PDB entry 5U4J | electron microscopy, 3.70 A resolution | chains a and e of the 10 polymer chains in the assembly

[Chain a]
Molecule: 16S rRNA
Source organism: Escherichia coli
Sequence (1533 nucleotides; each row starts with the number of its first residue):
     2 AAUUGAAGAG UUUGAUCAUG GCUCAGAUUG AACGCUGGCG GCAGGCCUAA CACAUGCAAG
    62 UCGAACGGUA ACAGGAAGAA GCUUGCUUCU UUGCUGACGA GUGGCGGACG GGUGAGUAAU
   122 GUCUGGGAAA CUGCCUGAUG GAGGGGGAUA ACUACUGGAA ACGGUAGCUA AUACCGCAUA
   182 ACGUCGCAAG ACCAAAGAGG GGGACCUUCG GGCCUCUUGC CAUCGGAUGU GCCCAGAUGG
   242 GAUUAGCUAG UAGGUGGGGU AACGGCUCAC CUAGGCGACG AUCCCUAGCU GGUCUGAGAG
   302 GAUGACCAGC CACACUGGAA CUGAGACACG GUCCAGACUC CUACGGGAGG CAGCAGUGGG
   362 GAAUAUUGCA CAAUGGGCGC AAGCCUGAUG CAGCCAUGCC GCGUGUAUGA AGAAGGCCUU
   422 CGGGUUGUAA AGUACUUUCA GCGGGGAGGA AGGGAGUAAA GUUAAUACCU UUGCUCAUUG
   482 ACGUUACCCG CAGAAGAAGC ACCGGCUAAC UCCGUGCCAG CAGCCXCGGU AAUACGGAGG
   542 GUGCAAGCGU UAAUCGGAAU UACUGGGCGU AAAGCGCACG CAGGCGGUUU GUUAAGUCAG
   602 AUGUGAAAUC CCCGGGCUCA ACCUGGGAAC UGCAUCUGAU ACUGGCAAGC UUGAGUCUCG
   662 UAGAGGGGGG UAGAAUUCCA GGUGUAGCGG UGAAAUGCGU AGAGAUCUGG AGGAAUACCG
   722 GUGGCGAAGG CGGCCCCCUG GACGAAGACU GACGCUCAGG UGCGAAAGCG UGGGGAGCAA
   782 ACAGGAUUAG AUACCCUGGU AGUCCACGCC GUAAACGAUG UCGACUUGGA GGUUGUGCCC
   842 UUGAGGCGUG GCUUCCGGAG CUAACGCGUU AAGUCGACCG CCUGGGGAGU ACGGCCGCAA
   902 GGUUAAAACU CAAAUGAAUU GACGGGGGCC CGCACAAGCG GUGGAGCAUG UGGUUUAAUU
   962 CGAUGXAACG CGAAGAACCU UACCUGGUCU UGACAUCCAC GGAAGUUUUC AGAGAUGAGA
  1022 AUGUGCCUUC GGGAACCGUG AGACAGGUGC UGCAUGGCUG UCGUCAGCUC GUGUUGUGAA
  1082 AUGUUGGGUU AAGUCCCGCA ACGAGCGCAA CCCUUAUCCU UUGUUGCCAG CGGUCCGGCC
  1142 GGGAACUCAA AGGAGACUGC CAGUGAUAAA CUGGAGGAAG GUGGGGAUGA CGUCAAGUCA
  1202 UCAUGGCCCU UACGACCAGG GCUACACACG UGCUACAAUG GCGCAUACAA AGAGAAGCGA
  1262 CCUCGCGAGA GCAAGCGGAC CUCAUAAAGU GCGUCGUAGU CCGGAUUGGA GUCUGCAACU
  1322 CGACUCCAUG AAGUCGGAAU CGCUAGUAAU CGUGGAUCAG AAUGCCACGG UGAAUACGUU
  1382 CCCGGGCCUU GUACACACCG CCCGUXACAC CAUGGGAGUG GGUUGCAAAA GAAGUAGGUA
  1442 GCUUAACCUU CGGGAGGGCG CUUACCACUU UGUGAUUCAU GACUGGGGUG AAGUCGUAAC
  1502 AAGGUAACCG UAGGGGAACC UGCGGUUGGA UCA
Unresolved in the structure: 2-5, 38-501, 576-879, 934-1052, 1087-1189, 1201-1379, 1424-1476
Modified residues: PSU (pseudouridine-5'-monophosphate) at position 516, G7M (N7-methyl-guanosine-5'-monophosphate) at position 527, 2MG (2N-methylguanosine-5'-monophosphate) at position 966, 5MC (5-methylcytidine-5'-monophosphate) at position 967, 2MG (2N-methylguanosine-5'-monophosphate) at position 1207, 4OC (4n,o2'-methylcytidine-5'-monophosphate) at position 1402, 5MC (5-methylcytidine-5'-monophosphate) at position 1407, UR3 (3-methyluridine-5'-monophoshate) at position 1498, 2MG (2N-methylguanosine-5'-monophosphate) at position 1516, MA6 (6N-dimethyladenosine-5'-monophoshate) at position 1518, MA6 (6N-dimethyladenosine-5'-monophoshate) at position 1519

[Chain e]
Protein: 30S ribosomal protein S5
Source organism: Escherichia coli
UniProt: P0A7W1 (RS5_ECOLI); residue numbers follow UniProt; this construct covers 1-167
Chain sequence (167 residues; row label = number of the first residue in the row):
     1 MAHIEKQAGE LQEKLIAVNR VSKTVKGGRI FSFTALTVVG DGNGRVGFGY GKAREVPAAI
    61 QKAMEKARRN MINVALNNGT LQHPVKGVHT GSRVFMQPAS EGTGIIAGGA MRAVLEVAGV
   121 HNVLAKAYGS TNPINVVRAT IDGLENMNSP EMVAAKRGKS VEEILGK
Unresolved in the structure: 1-9, 146-167
UniProt features mapped onto this chain:
  - modified residue: Ala-2 (N-acetylalanine)
  - natural variant: Arg-20 (R20L: In strain: SPCR9), Val-21 (V21E: In strain: SPCR7), Ser-22 (S22P: In strain: SPCR13 and SPCR15), Gly-104 (G104R: In strain: N-660), Arg-112 (R112G: In strain: NEA-314; R112L: In strain: N-421 and D-1023; R112S: In strain: NEA-319), Glu-151 (E151S: In strain: B), Glu-162 to Lys-167 (sequence variant, change not given here; In strain: 0-1)
  - mutagenesis: Arg-20 to Arg-29 (No effect on mRNA unwinding ability of the ribosome)

[How chain a and chain e interact]
Pairs across the interface (83):
  G6(a) / Ala-99(e)  base contact
  G6(a) / Ser-100(e)  hydrogen bond to the base
  G6(a) / Thr-103(e)  base contact
  G6(a) / Leu-124(e)  base contact
  A7(a) / Phe-95(e)  base contact
  A7(a) / Gln-97(e)  hydrogen bond to the base
  A7(a) / Ile-106(e)  sugar contact
  A7(a) / Leu-124(e)  base contact
  A7(a) / Ala-125(e)  sugar contact
  A7(a) / Lys-126(e)  sugar contact
  A7(a) / Tyr-128(e)  base contact
  A8(a) / Ile-106(e)  sugar contact
  A8(a) / Ala-107(e)  sugar contact
  A8(a) / Gly-108(e)  sugar contact
  A8(a) / Arg-112(e)  hydrogen bond to the base
  A8(a) / Ala-125(e)  sugar contact
  A8(a) / Lys-126(e)  salt bridge to the phosphate
  G9(a) / Met-111(e)  phosphate contact
  G9(a) / Lys-126(e)  phosphate contact
  G9(a) / Ala-127(e)  hydrogen bond to the phosphate
  A10(a) / Thr-131(e)  hydrogen bond to the phosphate
  G15(a) / Ser-22(e)  hydrogen bond to the base
  G15(a) / Thr-24(e)  hydrogen bond to the base
  G15(a) / Arg-29(e)  hydrogen bond to the sugar
  A16(a) / Arg-20(e)  phosphate contact
  A16(a) / Val-21(e)  sugar contact
  A16(a) / Ser-22(e)  hydrogen bond to the sugar
  U17(a) / Asn-19(e)  hydrogen bond to the phosphate
  U17(a) / Val-21(e)  sugar contact
  C18(a) / Asn-132(e)  phosphate contact
  C18(a) / Ile-134(e)  phosphate contact
  C18(a) / Asn-135(e)  hydrogen bond to the phosphate
  A19(a) / Thr-90(e)  hydrogen bond to the phosphate
  A19(a) / Gly-91(e)  phosphate contact
  A19(a) / Ser-130(e)  hydrogen bond to the phosphate
  A19(a) / Asn-132(e)  phosphate contact
  A19(a) / Asn-135(e)  hydrogen bond to the phosphate
  U20(a) / Ser-130(e)  phosphate contact
  G558(a) / Lys-126(e)  sugar contact
  A559(a) / Lys-126(e)  phosphate contact
  A560(a) / Tyr-128(e)  stacking on the base
  U921(a) / Lys-23(e)  sugar contact
  U921(a) / Thr-24(e)  hydrogen bond to the sugar
  G922(a) / Thr-24(e)  sugar contact
  G922(a) / Val-25(e)  hydrogen bond to the sugar
  A923(a) / Lys-26(e)  phosphate contact
  U1070(a) / Lys-23(e)  salt bridge to the phosphate
  U1070(a) / Val-25(e)  phosphate contact
  U1070(a) / Ile-30(e)  phosphate contact
  C1071(a) / Arg-54(e)  salt bridge to the phosphate
  G1072(a) / Lys-52(e)  phosphate contact
  G1072(a) / Ala-53(e)  phosphate contact
  G1072(a) / Lys-62(e)  salt bridge to the phosphate
  U1073(a) / Lys-62(e)  salt bridge to the phosphate
  G1074(a) / Lys-66(e)  salt bridge to the phosphate
  G1074(a) / Arg-69(e)  salt bridge to the phosphate
  U1075(a) / Arg-69(e)  salt bridge to the phosphate
  U1078(a) / His-89(e)  sugar contact
  U1078(a) / Thr-90(e)  sugar contact
  U1078(a) / Ile-134(e)  sugar contact
  U1078(a) / Asn-135(e)  hydrogen bond to the base
  U1078(a) / Arg-138(e)  hydrogen bond to the phosphate
  G1079(a) / Tyr-50(e)  hydrogen bond to the phosphate
  G1079(a) / Ile-134(e)  sugar contact
  G1079(a) / Arg-138(e)  salt bridge to the phosphate
  A1080(a) / Val-21(e)  sugar contact
  A1080(a) / Ser-22(e)  phosphate contact
  A1080(a) / Thr-34(e)  phosphate contact
  A1080(a) / Tyr-50(e)  hydrogen bond to the phosphate
  A1080(a) / Lys-52(e)  phosphate contact
  A1081(a) / Val-21(e)  phosphate contact
  A1081(a) / Ser-22(e)  phosphate contact
  A1081(a) / Lys-23(e)  hydrogen bond to the phosphate
  A1081(a) / Lys-52(e)  salt bridge to the phosphate
  A1082(a) / Lys-23(e)  phosphate contact
  G1193(a) / Gly-27(e)  sugar contact
  U1194(a) / Gly-27(e)  sugar contact
  G1387(a) / Lys-26(e)  salt bridge to the phosphate
  A1396(a) / Arg-29(e)  hydrogen bond to the sugar
  C1397(a) / Arg-29(e)  salt bridge to the phosphate
  A1398(a) / Thr-24(e)  base contact
  A1398(a) / Val-25(e)  hydrogen bond to the base
  A1398(a) / Gly-28(e)  base contact
Other interface residues (no listed pair), chain a (36 interface residues in all): C1069, C1388
Other interface residues (no listed pair), chain e (48 interface residues in all): Ser-92, Arg-93, Pro-98, Gly-129

[Overview]
The interface between chain a and chain e involves 36 residues on one side and 48 on the other; the contacts
include 23 hydrogen bonds, 12 salt bridges and 1 aromatic stacking contact. Polar pairs include
G6(a)/Ser-100(e), A7(a)/Gln-97(e) and A8(a)/Arg-112(e).
Here chain a is 16S rRNA and chain e is 30S ribosomal protein S5, both from Escherichia coli. Entry 5U4J
(Structural Basis of Co-translational Quality Control by ArfA and RF2 Bound to Ribosome) was determined by
electron microscopy.
